PDB entry 6W2D | electron microscopy, 4.00 A resolution | chains J and O of the 21 polymer chains in the assembly

Chain J (and O):
Protein: Major capsid protein
Organism: Epstein-Barr virus (strain B95-8)
Notes: chain O of this document is another copy of the same molecule, construct and numbering; everything in this record applies to it too
UniProt: P03226 (MCP_EBVB9); residues 1-1381 here = UniProt positions 1-1381
Chain sequence (1381 residues; numbered 1 to 1381; the number before each row is that of its first residue):
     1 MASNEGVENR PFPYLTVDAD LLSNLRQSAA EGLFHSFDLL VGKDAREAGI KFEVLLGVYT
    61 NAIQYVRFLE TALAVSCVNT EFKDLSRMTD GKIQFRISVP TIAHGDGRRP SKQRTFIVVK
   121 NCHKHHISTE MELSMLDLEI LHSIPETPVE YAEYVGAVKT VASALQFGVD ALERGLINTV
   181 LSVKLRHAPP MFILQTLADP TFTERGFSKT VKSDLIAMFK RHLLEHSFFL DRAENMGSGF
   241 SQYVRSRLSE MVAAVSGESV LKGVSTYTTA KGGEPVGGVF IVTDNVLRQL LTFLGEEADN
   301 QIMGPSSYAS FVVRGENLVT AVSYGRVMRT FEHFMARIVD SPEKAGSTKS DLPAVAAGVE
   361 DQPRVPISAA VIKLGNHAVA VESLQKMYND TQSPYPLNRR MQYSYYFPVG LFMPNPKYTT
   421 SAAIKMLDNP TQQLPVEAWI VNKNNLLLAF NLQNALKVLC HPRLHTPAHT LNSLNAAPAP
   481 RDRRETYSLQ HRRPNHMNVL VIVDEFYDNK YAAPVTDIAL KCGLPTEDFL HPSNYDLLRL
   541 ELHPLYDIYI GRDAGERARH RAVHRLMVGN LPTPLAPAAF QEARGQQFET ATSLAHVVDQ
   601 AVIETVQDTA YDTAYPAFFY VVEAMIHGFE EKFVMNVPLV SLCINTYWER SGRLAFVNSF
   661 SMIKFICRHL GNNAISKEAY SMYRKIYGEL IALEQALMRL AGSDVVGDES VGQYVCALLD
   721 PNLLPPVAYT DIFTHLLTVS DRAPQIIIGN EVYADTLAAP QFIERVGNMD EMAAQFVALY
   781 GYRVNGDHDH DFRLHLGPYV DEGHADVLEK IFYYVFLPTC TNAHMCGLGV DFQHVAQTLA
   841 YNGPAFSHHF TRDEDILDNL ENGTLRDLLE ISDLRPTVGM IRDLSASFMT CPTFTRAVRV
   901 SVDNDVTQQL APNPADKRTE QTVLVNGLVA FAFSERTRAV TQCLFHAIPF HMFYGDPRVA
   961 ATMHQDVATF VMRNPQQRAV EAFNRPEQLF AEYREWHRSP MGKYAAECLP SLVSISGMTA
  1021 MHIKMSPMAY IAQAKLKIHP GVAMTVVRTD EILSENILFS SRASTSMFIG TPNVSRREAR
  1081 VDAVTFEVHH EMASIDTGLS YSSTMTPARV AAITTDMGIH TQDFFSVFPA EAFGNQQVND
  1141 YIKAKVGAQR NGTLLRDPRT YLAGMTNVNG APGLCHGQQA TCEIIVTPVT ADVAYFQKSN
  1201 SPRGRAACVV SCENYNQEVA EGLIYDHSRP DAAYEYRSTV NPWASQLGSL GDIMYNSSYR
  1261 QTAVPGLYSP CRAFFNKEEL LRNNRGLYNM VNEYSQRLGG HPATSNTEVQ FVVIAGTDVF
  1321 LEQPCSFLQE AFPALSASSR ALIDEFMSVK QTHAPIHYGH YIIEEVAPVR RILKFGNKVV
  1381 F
Disordered / not traced: 1-2, 338-364 (chain O: 1-28, 1149-1169)

Interface between chain J and chain O:
Residue-residue contacts (160):
  Ser-86(J) / Leu-33(O)
  Ser-86(J) / Phe-34(O)
  Arg-87(J) / Leu-33(O)
  Arg-87(J) / Phe-34(O)
  Met-88(J) / Glu-31(O)
  Met-88(J) / Leu-33(O)  hydrogen bond (backbone-backbone)
  Thr-89(J) / Glu-31(O)  hydrogen bond
  Lys-92(J) / Gly-32(O)
  Ile-93(J) / Gly-32(O)
  Ile-93(J) / Leu-33(O)  hydrophobic
  Ile-93(J) / Phe-34(O)  hydrophobic
  Ile-93(J) / Val-58(O)  hydrophobic
  Gln-94(J) / Gly-32(O)  hydrogen bond (backbone-backbone)
  Phe-95(J) / Val-58(O)  hydrogen bond (backbone-backbone)
  Arg-96(J) / Val-58(O)  hydrogen bond (backbone-backbone)
  Arg-96(J) / Tyr-59(O)
  Arg-96(J) / Thr-60(O)  hydrogen bond (backbone-backbone)
  Ile-97(J) / Thr-60(O)
  Ser-98(J) / Thr-60(O)  hydrogen bond (backbone-backbone)
  Ser-98(J) / Asn-61(O)  hydrogen bond
  Ser-98(J) / Ala-62(O)  hydrogen bond (backbone-backbone)
  Ser-98(J) / Phe-167(O)
  Val-99(J) / Phe-167(O)
  Pro-100(J) / Ala-62(O)
  Pro-100(J) / Phe-167(O)
  Pro-100(J) / Arg-174(O)
  Pro-100(J) / Thr-391(O)
  Thr-101(J) / Ala-171(O)
  Ile-102(J) / Arg-174(O)
  Ile-102(J) / Gly-175(O)
  Ile-102(J) / Tyr-388(O)  hydrophobic
  Ile-102(J) / Thr-391(O)
  Ile-102(J) / Ser-393(O)
  Ala-103(J) / Ile-127(O)  hydrophobic
  Ala-103(J) / Thr-129(O)
  Ala-103(J) / Ala-171(O)  hydrogen bond (backbone-backbone)
  Ala-103(J) / Gly-175(O)
  His-104(J) / Ser-128(O)
  Gly-105(J) / His-126(O)
  Asp-106(J) / Thr-1317(O)
  Asp-106(J) / Asp-1318(O)
  Arg-108(J) / Asp-1318(O)  salt bridge
  Pro-110(J) / Ser-128(O)
  Pro-110(J) / Glu-130(O)
  Pro-110(J) / Glu-1087(O)
  Lys-112(J) / Glu-132(O)  salt bridge
  Arg-114(J) / Thr-391(O)  hydrogen bond (side chain-backbone)
  Arg-114(J) / Gln-392(O)  hydrogen bond
  Pro-200(J) / Gln-385(O)
  Pro-200(J) / Asn-389(O)
  Thr-201(J) / Gln-385(O)
  Thr-201(J) / Asn-398(O)
  Phe-202(J) / Ala-1111(O)
  Phe-202(J) / Ala-1112(O)  hydrophobic
  Arg-205(J) / Pro-394(O)
  Arg-205(J) / Asn-1306(O)
  Arg-205(J) / Asp-1318(O)  hydrogen bond (side chain-backbone)
  Arg-205(J) / Phe-1320(O)
  Lys-209(J) / Pro-1172(O)
  Lys-209(J) / Leu-1174(O)
  Lys-209(J) / Glu-1308(O)  salt bridge
  Thr-210(J) / Gln-1178(O)
  Thr-210(J) / Asn-1306(O)  hydrogen bond
  Thr-210(J) / Thr-1307(O)
  Val-211(J) / Asn-1306(O)
  Ser-213(J) / Leu-1174(O)  hydrogen bond (side chain-backbone)
  Ser-213(J) / Cys-1175(O)
  Asp-214(J) / Ala-1112(O)
  Ala-217(J) / Asn-444(O)
  Met-218(J) / Ala-1111(O)
  Gln-242(J) / Thr-292(O)
  Glu-258(J) / Ala-62(O)
  Val-260(J) / Thr-60(O)
  Lys-262(J) / Asn-61(O)  hydrogen bond (side chain-backbone)
  Pro-416(J) / Asp-428(O)
  Lys-417(J) / Met-426(O)
  Lys-417(J) / Leu-427(O)  hydrogen bond (backbone-backbone)
  Tyr-418(J) / Lys-425(O)
  Tyr-418(J) / Met-426(O)  hydrophobic
  Tyr-418(J) / Arg-1340(O)
  Tyr-418(J) / Ala-1341(O)  hydrophobic
  Tyr-418(J) / Asp-1344(O)
  Thr-419(J) / Ile-424(O)
  Thr-419(J) / Lys-425(O)
  Val-515(J) / Ser-703(O)
  Leu-520(J) / Ser-703(O)
  Pro-525(J) / Lys-1035(O)
  Glu-527(J) / Asn-451(O)  hydrogen bond
  Glu-527(J) / Lys-1037(O)
  Asp-528(J) / Gln-453(O)
  Asp-528(J) / Lys-1035(O)  salt bridge
  Ser-533(J) / Gln-453(O)
  Ser-533(J) / Lys-1145(O)
  Asp-608(J) / Arg-684(O)  salt bridge
  Asp-612(J) / Arg-684(O)
  Arg-650(J) / Asn-673(O)
  Ser-651(J) / Lys-677(O)
  Gly-652(J) / Lys-677(O)
  Arg-653(J) / Arg-684(O)
  Glu-870(J) / Gly-671(O)
  Glu-870(J) / Asn-672(O)
  Ile-871(J) / Gly-671(O)
  Asp-873(J) / Asn-672(O)
  Asp-873(J) / Asn-673(O)
  Glu-935(J) / Arg-668(O)  salt bridge
  Glu-935(J) / Gly-803(O)
  Arg-936(J) / Arg-668(O)
  Arg-958(J) / Ile-691(O)
  Arg-958(J) / Gln-695(O)  hydrogen bond
  Gln-965(J) / Glu-802(O)  hydrogen bond
  Thr-969(J) / Glu-802(O)  hydrogen bond
  Met-972(J) / Asp-801(O)
  Arg-973(J) / Asp-708(O)  salt bridge
  Pro-975(J) / Ser-710(O)
  Gln-976(J) / Met-698(O)
  Gln-976(J) / Ser-703(O)
  Gln-976(J) / Asp-704(O)
  Gln-976(J) / Val-705(O)
  Arg-978(J) / Glu-694(O)  salt bridge
  Arg-978(J) / Gln-695(O)
  Arg-978(J) / Met-698(O)
  Arg-978(J) / His-804(O)  hydrogen bond
  Ala-979(J) / Met-698(O)
  Lys-1003(J) / Arg-699(O)
  Ala-1006(J) / Arg-699(O)
  Glu-1007(J) / Thr-592(O)
  Glu-1007(J) / Ser-593(O)
  Glu-1007(J) / Arg-699(O)  salt bridge
  Asp-1192(J) / Arg-1340(O)  salt bridge
  Ala-1194(J) / Arg-1340(O)
  Gln-1197(J) / Gly-1376(O)
  Lys-1198(J) / Asn-445(O)
  Lys-1198(J) / Lys-1374(O)
  Ser-1211(J) / Leu-1174(O)  hydrogen bond (side chain-backbone)
  Cys-1212(J) / Pro-1172(O)
  Glu-1213(J) / Pro-1172(O)
  Val-1219(J) / Pro-1172(O)  hydrophobic
  Leu-1223(J) / Gly-1173(O)
  Arg-1229(J) / Gly-1170(O)
  Arg-1229(J) / Pro-1172(O)
  Ala-1232(J) / Gly-1173(O)
  Ala-1232(J) / Cys-1175(O)  hydrogen bond (backbone-backbone)
  Ala-1232(J) / His-1176(O)
  Ala-1233(J) / Leu-446(O)
  Ala-1233(J) / His-1176(O)
  Tyr-1234(J) / Leu-446(O)  hydrophobic
  Tyr-1234(J) / Leu-448(O)  hydrophobic
  Glu-1235(J) / Ile-1119(O)
  Glu-1235(J) / His-1120(O)
  Tyr-1236(J) / Leu-448(O)  hydrophobic
  Gln-1351(J) / Lys-1378(O)
  Thr-1352(J) / Val-1349(O)
  His-1353(J) / Lys-1378(O)
  Pro-1355(J) / Asp-1344(O)
  Tyr-1358(J) / Lys-425(O)
  Tyr-1358(J) / Leu-427(O)
  Glu-1364(J) / Asn-1377(O)
  Glu-1364(J) / Lys-1378(O)
  Glu-1365(J) / Asn-1377(O)  hydrogen bond (backbone-side chain)
  Val-1366(J) / Gly-1376(O)
Interface residues without a listed pair, chain J (112 interface residues in all): Gly-91, Ser-111, Gln-113, Glu-204, Ser-208, Ser-249, Thr-420, Pro-430, His-531, Asn-534, Thr-613, Ser-872, Ser-934, Ala-982, Leu-1009, Ala-1206, Cys-1208, Gly-1222
Interface residues without a listed pair, chain O (113 interface residues in all): His-35, Glu-53, Ala-164, Asp-170, Leu-172, Asn-178, Arg-288, Asp-390, Tyr-395, Ala-423, Leu-447, Ala-449, Ala-595, Cys-667, His-669, Tyr-680, Gly-702, His-735, Ala-805, Leu-1053, Ile-1113, Gly-1177, Ser-1348

Overview:
The interface between chain J and chain O involves 112 residues on one side and 113 on the other; the contacts
include 25 hydrogen bonds and 10 salt bridges. Among the polar pairs are Arg-108(J)/Asp-1318(O),
Lys-112(J)/Glu-132(O) and Lys-209(J)/Glu-1308(O).
Chain J and chain O are both Major capsid protein (Epstein-Barr virus (strain B95-8)); the structure,
Structures of Capsid and Capsid-Associated Tegument Complex inside the Epstein-Barr Virus, was determined by
electron microscopy, deposited together with 6W19 and 6W2E.
